4WC6 - chains A and B; structure by X-ray diffraction, 3.41 A resolution.

== Chain A ==
Protein: Poly A polymerase
From: Aquifex aeolicus
UniProt: O66728 (O66728_AQUAE); residues 2-383 here correspond to UniProt positions 443-824 (UniProt number = residue number + 441)
Amino-acid sequence (396 residues; each row starts with the number of its first residue):
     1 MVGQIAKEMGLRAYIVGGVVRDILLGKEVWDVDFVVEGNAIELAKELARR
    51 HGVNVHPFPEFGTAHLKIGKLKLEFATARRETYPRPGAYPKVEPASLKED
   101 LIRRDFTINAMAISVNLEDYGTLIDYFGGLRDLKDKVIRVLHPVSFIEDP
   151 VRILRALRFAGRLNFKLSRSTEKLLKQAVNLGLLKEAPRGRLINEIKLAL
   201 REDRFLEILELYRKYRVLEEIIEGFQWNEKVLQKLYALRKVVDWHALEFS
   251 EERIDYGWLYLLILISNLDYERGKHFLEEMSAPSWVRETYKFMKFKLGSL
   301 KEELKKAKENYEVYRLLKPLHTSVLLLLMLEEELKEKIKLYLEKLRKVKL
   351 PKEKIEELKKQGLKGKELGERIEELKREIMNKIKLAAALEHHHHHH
Not modelled in the structure: 83-92, 361-364, 382-396
Sequence notes: expression tag (1, 384-396)
Residues lining bound ligands: ATP (adenosine-5'-triphosphate): Gly17, Gly18, Arg21, Asp33, Arg103, Arg104, Asp105, Asn109, Asp149, Arg152, Arg155, Arg158, Phe159, Arg162, Arg191
UniProt features mapped onto this chain:
  - binding site (ATP): Gly18 to Arg21, Arg104, Asp105, Asn109, Asp149 to Arg158, Arg162, Arg191
  - binding site (Mg(2+)): Asp31, Asp33

== Chain B ==
Molecule: 75-nt RNA strand
Sequence (75 nucleotides; row label = number of the first residue in the row):
     1 GGCCAGGUAGCUCAGUUGGUAGAGCACUGGACUGAAAAUCCAGGUGUCGG
    51 CGGUUCGAUUCCGCCCCUGGCCACC

== Interface between chain A and chain B ==
Contacting residue pairs - 27 pairs, chain A then chain B:
  Phe61(A) - C75(B)  phosphate contact
  Lys72(A) - G1(B)  salt bridge to the phosphate
  Thr82(A) - C75(B)  base contact
  Asp149(A) - C75(B)  base contact
  Gly190(A) - A73(B)  phosphate contact
  Arg191(A) - C74(B)  salt bridge to the phosphate
  Arg191(A) - C75(B)  base contact
  Asn194(A) - A73(B)  sugar contact
  Lys197(A) - G2(B)  hydrogen bond to the sugar
  Arg201(A) - G2(B)  sugar contact
  Ser281(A) - G2(B)  sugar contact
  Ser281(A) - C3(B)  sugar contact
  Ala282(A) - C3(B)  phosphate contact
  Pro283(A) - C4(B)  phosphate contact
  Ser284(A) - C4(B)  hydrogen bond to the phosphate
  Ser284(A) - A5(B)  hydrogen bond to the phosphate
  Arg287(A) - C4(B)  sugar contact
  Lys318(A) - G18(B)  hydrogen bond to the base
  Lys349(A) - C56(B)  phosphate contact
  Gly365(A) - G19(B)  base contact
  Lys366(A) - G18(B)  sugar contact
  Lys366(A) - G19(B)  base contact
  Leu368(A) - G19(B)  base contact
  Leu368(A) - C56(B)  base contact
  Gly369(A) - G19(B)  hydrogen bond to the base
  Gly369(A) - C56(B)  base contact
  Ile372(A) - C56(B)  base contact
Also at the interface, not in a pair above, chain A (29 interface residues in all): Glu74, Arg103, Arg104, His321, Arg346, Val348, Ile355, Lys359
Also at the interface, not in a pair above, chain B (14 interface residues in all): U20, U55, C62

== Summary ==
29 residues of chain A face 14 of chain B across their interface, with 5 hydrogen bonds and 2 salt bridges.
Polar pairs include Lys318(A)-G18(B), Gly369(A)-G19(B) and Lys197(A)-G2(B). Bound to chain A: ATP.
Here chain A is Poly A polymerase (Aquifex aeolicus) and chain B is a 75-nt RNA strand. Entry 4WC6 (Structure
of tRNA-processing enzyme complex 4) was determined by X-ray diffraction, deposited together with 4WC2, 4WC3,
4WC4, 4WC5, 4WC7, 4X0A and 4X0B.
